Entry 4CQW (X-ray diffraction, 2.30 A resolution); this record covers chains A and C of the 6 polymer chains in the assembly.

Chain A (and C):
Protein: Haemagglutinin HA1
Organism: Influenza A virus (A/TURKEY/TURKEY/1/2005(H5N1))
Notes: fragment: ha1 of trypsin released ectodomain, residues 17-342; chain C of this document is another copy of the same molecule, construct and numbering; everything in this record applies to it too
UniProtKB: Q207Z6 (Q207Z6_9INFA); aligned to UniProt positions 17-341 over residues 1-325 (the alignment contains insertions or deletions, so no single offset holds)
Sequence (327 residues; each row starts with the number of its first residue; numbers below 1 keep their minus sign (Asp-1 is residue -1)):
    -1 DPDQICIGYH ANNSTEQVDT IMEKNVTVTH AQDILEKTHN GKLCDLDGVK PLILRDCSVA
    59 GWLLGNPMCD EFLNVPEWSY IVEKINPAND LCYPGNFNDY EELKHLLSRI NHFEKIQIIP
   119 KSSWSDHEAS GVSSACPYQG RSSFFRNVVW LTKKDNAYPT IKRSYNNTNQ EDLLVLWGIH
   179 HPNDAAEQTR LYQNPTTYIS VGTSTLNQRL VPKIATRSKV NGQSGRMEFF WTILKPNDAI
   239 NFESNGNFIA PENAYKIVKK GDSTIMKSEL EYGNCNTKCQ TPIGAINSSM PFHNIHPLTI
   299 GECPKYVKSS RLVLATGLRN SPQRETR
Not modelled in the structure: 323-325 (chain C: 321-325)
Construct notes: expression tag (-1 to 0); engineered mutation Thr150 (Ile167 in Q207Z6); conflict Arg322 (Gly339 in Q207Z6), Thr324 (Arg341 in Q207Z6)
Cystine bridges: Cys42-Cys273, Cys55-Cys67, Cys90-Cys134, Cys277-Cys301
Covalent attachments: N-acetylglucosamine (NAG) linked to Asn11, Asn23, Asn164

Chain A / chain C interface:
Residue-residue contacts (20):
  Ser198(A) with Ile212(C); Ala213(C)
  Gly200(A) with Thr214(C); Arg215(C)
  Thr201(A) with Arg215(C); Ser216(C), hydrogen bond (backbone-backbone); Arg224(C)
  Ser202(A) with Ser216(C), hydrogen bond (backbone-side chain); Val218(C); Arg224(C), hydrogen bond (backbone-side chain)
  Leu204(A) with Arg215(C)
  Asn205(A) with His179(C); Lys211(C); Ala213(C); Arg215(C), hydrogen bond
  Arg207(A) with Lys211(C); Ile212(C), hydrogen bond (side chain-backbone)
  Asp236(A) with Ser216(C), hydrogen bond
  Ala237(A) with Ser216(C)
  Asn239(A) with Thr214(C), hydrogen bond (side chain-backbone)
Also at the interface, not in a pair above, chain A (13 interface residues in all): Val199, Gln206, Glu241

Overview:
13 residues of chain A face 9 of chain C across their interface; the contacts include 7 hydrogen bonds. Polar
pairs include Ser202(A)-Ser216(C), Ser202(A)-Arg224(C) and Asn205(A)-Arg215(C). Covalently linked
N-acetylglucosamine: at Asn11(A), Asn23(A) and Asn164(A).
Chain A and chain C are both Haemagglutinin HA1 (Influenza A virus (A/TURKEY/TURKEY/1/2005(H5N1))); the
structure, H5 (tyTy) Del133/Ile155Thr Mutant Haemagglutinin in Complex with Avian Receptor Analogue 3'SLN, was
determined by X-ray diffraction, deposited together with 4CQP, 4CQQ, 4CQR, 4CQS, 4CQU, 4CQV and 5 further
entries.
